Entry 7YEC (X-ray diffraction, 2.20 A resolution); this record covers chains A and D of the 3 polymer chains in the assembly.

Chain A:
Protein: Deoxyribodipyrimidine photolyase
From: Methanosarcina mazei
UniProtKB: A0A0F8I5V2 (A0A0F8I5V2_METMZ); residues 3-464 here correspond to UniProt positions 1-462 (UniProt number = residue number - 2)
Amino-acid sequence (482 residues; row label = number of the first residue in the row; numbers below 1 keep their minus sign (Met-17 is residue -17)):
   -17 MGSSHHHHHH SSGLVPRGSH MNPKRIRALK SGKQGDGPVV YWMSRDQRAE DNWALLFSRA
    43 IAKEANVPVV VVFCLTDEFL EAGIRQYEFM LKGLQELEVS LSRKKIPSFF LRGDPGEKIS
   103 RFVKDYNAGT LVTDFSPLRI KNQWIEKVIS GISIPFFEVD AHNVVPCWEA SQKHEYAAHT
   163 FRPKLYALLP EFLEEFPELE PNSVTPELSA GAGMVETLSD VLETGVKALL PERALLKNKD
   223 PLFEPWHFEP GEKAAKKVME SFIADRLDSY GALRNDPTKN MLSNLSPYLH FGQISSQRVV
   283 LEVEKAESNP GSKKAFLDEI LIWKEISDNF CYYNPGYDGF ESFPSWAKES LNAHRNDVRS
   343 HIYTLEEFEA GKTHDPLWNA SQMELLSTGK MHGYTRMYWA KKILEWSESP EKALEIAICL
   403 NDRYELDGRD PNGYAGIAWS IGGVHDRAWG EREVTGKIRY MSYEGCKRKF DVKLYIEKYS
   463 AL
Not modelled in the structure: -17 to -3, 189-197, 463-464
Differences from the reference sequence: initiating methionine (-17); expression tag (-16 to 2); engineered mutation Thr377 (Met375 in A0A0F8I5V2)
Small-molecule neighbours: FAD (flavin-adenine dinucleotide): Tyr252, Leu264, Ser265, Asn266, Leu267, Ser268, Leu271, Phe298, Glu301, Ile302, Trp305, Lys306, Ser309, Lys372, Met373, Gly375, Arg378, Met379, Trp381, Ala382, Asn403, Glu407, Asp409, Gly410, Asp412, Asn414, Gly415, Gly418, Ile419, Ser422
Reported in the primary citation:
  - catalytic residues: Arg256 (proposed by the authors, not directly observed)

Chain D:
Molecule: complementary oligonucleotide to the CPD containing DNA
Sequence (14 nucleotides; each row starts with the number of its first residue):
     1 TGCGCGAAGC CGAT

Interface between chain A and chain D:
Residue-residue contacts - 16 pairs, chain A then chain D:
  Tyr158(A) with DC10(D), sugar contact; DC11(D), sugar contact
  Thr162(A) with DG12(D), phosphate contact
  Trp328(A) with DG9(D), phosphate contact; DC10(D), phosphate contact
  Arg429(A) with DA7(D), hydrogen bond to the base; DG9(D), base contact
  Ala430(A) with DA8(D), sugar contact; DG9(D), sugar contact
  Trp431(A) with DA7(D), base contact; DA8(D), sugar contact
  Gly432(A) with DA7(D), phosphate contact; DA8(D), phosphate contact
  Glu433(A) with DA8(D), hydrogen bond to the phosphate
  Lys439(A) with DA8(D), phosphate contact; DG9(D), salt bridge to the phosphate
Also at the interface, not in a pair above, chain A (12 interface residues in all): Lys155, His161, Arg450
Also at the interface, not in a pair above, chain D (8 interface residues in all): DT1, DG6

Overview:
12 residues of chain A and 8 residues of chain D are in contact; the contacts include 2 hydrogen bonds and 1
salt bridge. Polar contacts include Arg429(A)-DA7(D), Glu433(A)-DA8(D) and Lys439(A)-DG9(D). Ligands of chain
A: flavin-adenine dinucleotide. From the paper: the catalytic residue Arg256(A).
Here chain A is Deoxyribodipyrimidine photolyase (Methanosarcina mazei) and chain D is complementary
oligonucleotide to the CPD containing DNA. Entry 7YEC (TR-SFX MmCPDII-DNA complex: 6 ns snapshot. Includes 6
ns, dark, and extrapolated structure factors) was determined by X-ray diffraction together with 7YC7, 7YCM,
7YCP, 7YCR, 7YD6, 7YD7 and 10 further entries from the same study.
